7TJS - chains E and G of the 7 polymer chains in the assembly; structure by electron microscopy, 3.20 A resolution.

[Chain E]
Molecule: ATP synthase subunit beta
From: Saccharomyces cerevisiae
Notes: EC 7.1.2.2
Reference sequence: A0A6A5PX46 (A0A6A5PX46_YEASX); residues 1-478 here correspond to UniProt positions 34-511 (UniProt number = residue number + 33)
Sequence (478 residues; row label = number of the first residue in the row):
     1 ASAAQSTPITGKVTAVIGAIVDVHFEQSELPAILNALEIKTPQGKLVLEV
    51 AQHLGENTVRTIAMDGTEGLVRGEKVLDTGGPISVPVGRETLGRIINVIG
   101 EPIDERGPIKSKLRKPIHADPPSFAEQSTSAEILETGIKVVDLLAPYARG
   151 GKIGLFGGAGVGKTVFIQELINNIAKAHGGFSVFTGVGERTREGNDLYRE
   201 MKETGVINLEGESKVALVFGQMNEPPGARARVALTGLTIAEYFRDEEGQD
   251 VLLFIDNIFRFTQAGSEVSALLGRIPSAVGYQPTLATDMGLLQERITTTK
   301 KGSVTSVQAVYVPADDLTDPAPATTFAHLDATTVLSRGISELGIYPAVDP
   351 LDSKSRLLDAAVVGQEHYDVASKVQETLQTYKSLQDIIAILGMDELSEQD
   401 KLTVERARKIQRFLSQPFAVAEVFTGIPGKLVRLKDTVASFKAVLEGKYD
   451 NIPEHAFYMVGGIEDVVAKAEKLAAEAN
Not modelled in the structure: 1-7, 476-478

[Chain G]
Molecule: ATP synthase subunit gamma
From: Saccharomyces cerevisiae
Reference sequence: A0A6A5Q493 (A0A6A5Q493_YEASX); residues 1-278 here correspond to UniProt positions 34-311 (UniProt number = residue number + 33)
Sequence (278 residues; each row starts with the number of its first residue):
     1 ATLKEVEMRLKSIKNIEKITKTMKIVASTRLSKAEKAKISAKKMDEAEQL
    51 FYKNAETKNLDVEATETGAPKELIVAITSDKGLCGSIHSQLAKAVRRHLN
   101 DQPNADIVTIGDKIKMQLLRTHPNNIKLSINGIGKDAPTFQESALIADKL
   151 LSVMKAGTYPKISIFYNDPVSSLSFEPSEKPIFNAKTIEQSPSFGKFEID
   201 TDANVPRDLFEYTLANQMLTAMAQGYAAEISARRNAMDNASKNAGDMINR
   251 YSILYNRTRQAVITNELVDIITGASSLG
Not modelled in the structure: 60-70, 192-203, 277-278

[How chain E and chain G interact]
Residue-residue contacts (12):
  Pro276(E) with Leu267(G), hydrophobic; Ile271(G)
  Ala278(E) with Thr264(G)
  Val279(E) with Ile263(G), hydrophobic; Thr264(G), hydrogen bond (backbone-side chain)
  Gly280(E) with Leu267(G)
  Asp316(E) with Asn256(G); Arg259(G), salt bridge; Gln260(G), hydrogen bond
  Thr318(E) with Gln260(G), hydrogen bond
  Asp319(E) with Arg259(G), salt bridge; Gln260(G)
Interface residues without a listed pair, chain E (11 interface residues in all): Ile275, Ser277, Ala314, Pro320

[In short]
11 residues of chain E and 7 residues of chain G are in contact; the contacts include 3 hydrogen bonds and 2
salt bridges. Polar pairs include Asp316(E)-Arg259(G), Asp319(E)-Arg259(G) and Val279(E)-Thr264(G).
Chain E is ATP synthase subunit beta and chain G is ATP synthase subunit gamma, both from Saccharomyces
cerevisiae; the structure, Yeast ATP synthase F1 region State 1-3catalytic beta_tight closed without exogenous
ATP, was determined by electron microscopy (same publication as 7TJT, 7TJU, 7TJV, 7TJW, 7TJX, 7TJY and 30
further entries).
